PDB entry 5FLC | electron microscopy, 5.90 A resolution (low resolution: residue-level contacts below are approximate; hydrogen-bond / salt-bridge calls are withheld) | chains 1 and F of the 12 polymer chains in the assembly

Chain 1:
Name: Serine/threonine-protein kinase mtor
From: Homo sapiens
Notes: EC 2.7.11.1; fragment: horn domain
Sequence (615 residues; row label = number of the first residue in the row; note: 1698 numbers in that range are skipped by the numbering (no residue carries them; nothing is unmodelled there); X marks 615 residues of unknown identity (built as UNK)):
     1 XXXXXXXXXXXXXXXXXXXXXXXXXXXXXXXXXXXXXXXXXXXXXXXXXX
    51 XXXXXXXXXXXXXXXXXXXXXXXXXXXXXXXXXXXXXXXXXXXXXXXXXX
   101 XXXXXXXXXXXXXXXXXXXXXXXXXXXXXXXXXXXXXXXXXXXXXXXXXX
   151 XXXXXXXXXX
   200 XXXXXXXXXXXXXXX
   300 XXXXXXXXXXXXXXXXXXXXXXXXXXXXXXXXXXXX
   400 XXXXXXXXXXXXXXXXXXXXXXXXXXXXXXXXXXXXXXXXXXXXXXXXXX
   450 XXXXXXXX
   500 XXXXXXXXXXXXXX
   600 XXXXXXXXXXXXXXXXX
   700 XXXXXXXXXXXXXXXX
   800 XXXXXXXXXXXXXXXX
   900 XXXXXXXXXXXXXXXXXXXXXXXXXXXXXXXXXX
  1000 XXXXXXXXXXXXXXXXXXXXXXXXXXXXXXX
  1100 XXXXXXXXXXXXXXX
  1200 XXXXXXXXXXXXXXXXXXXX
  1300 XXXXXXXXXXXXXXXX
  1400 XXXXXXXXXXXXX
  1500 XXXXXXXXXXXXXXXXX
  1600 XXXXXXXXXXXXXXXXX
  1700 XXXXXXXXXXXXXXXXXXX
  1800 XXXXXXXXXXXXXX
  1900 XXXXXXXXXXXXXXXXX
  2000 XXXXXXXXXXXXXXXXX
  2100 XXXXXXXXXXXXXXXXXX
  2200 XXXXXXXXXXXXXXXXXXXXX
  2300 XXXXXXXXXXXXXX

Chain F:
Name: Serine/threonine-protein kinase mtor
From: Homo sapiens
Notes: EC 2.7.11.1; fragment: fat and pikk domains
Reference sequence: P42345 (MTOR_HUMAN); residues 1382-2549 here = UniProt positions 1382-2549
Sequence (1168 residues; numbered 1382 to 2549; the number before each row is that of its first residue):
  1382 LLGERAAKCRAYAKALHYKELEFQKGPTPAILESLISINNKLQQPEAAAG
  1432 VLEYAMKHFGELEIQATWYEKLHEWEDALVAYDKKMDTNKDDPELMLGRM
  1482 RCLEALGEWGQLHQQCCEKWTLVNDETQAKMARMAAAAAWGLGQWDSMEE
  1532 YTCMIPRDTHDGAFYRAVLALHQDLFSLAQQCIDKARDLLDAELTAMAGE
  1582 SYSRAYGAMVSCHMLSELEEVIQYKLVPERREIIRQIWWERLQGCQRIVE
  1632 DWQKILMVRSLVVSPHEDMRTWLKYASLCGKSGRLALAHKTLVLLLGVDP
  1682 SRQLDHPLPTVHPQVTYAYMKNMWKSARKIDAFQHMQHFVQTMQQQAQHA
  1732 IATEDQQHKQELHKLMARCFLKLGEWQLNLQGINESTIPKVLQYYSAATE
  1782 HDRSWYKAWHAWAVMNFEAVLHYKHQNQARDEKKKLRHASGANITNATTA
  1832 ATTAATATTTASTEGSNSESEAESTENSPTPSPLQKKVTEDLSKTLLMYT
  1882 VPAVQGFFRSISLSRGNNLQDTLRVLTLWFDYGHWPDVNEALVEGVKAIQ
  1932 IDTWLQVIPQLIARIDTPRPLVGRLIHQLLTDIGRYHPQALIYPLTVASK
  1982 STTTARHNAANKILKNMCEHSNTLVQQAMMVSEELIRVAILWHEMWHEGL
  2032 EEASRLYFGERNVKGMFEVLEPLHAMMERGPQTLKETSFNQAYGRDLMEA
  2082 QEWCRKYMKSGNVKDLTQAWDLYYHVFRRISKQLPQLTSLELQYVSPKLL
  2132 MCRDLELAVPGTYDPNQPIIRIQSIAPSLQVITSKQRPRKLTLMGSNGHE
  2182 FVFLLKGHEDLRQDERVMQLFGLVNTLLANDPTSLRKNLSIQRYAVIPLS
  2232 TNSGLIGWVPHCDTLHALIRDYREKKKILLNIEHRIMLRMAPDYDHLTLM
  2282 QKVEVFEHAVNNTAGDDLAKLLWLKSPSSEVWFDRRTNYTRSLAVMSMVG
  2332 YILGLGDRHPSNLMLDRLSGKILHIDFGDCFEVAMTREKFPEKIPFRLTR
  2382 MLTNAMEVTGLDGNYRITCHTVMEVLREHKDSVMAVLEAFVYDPLLNWRL
  2432 MDTNTKGNKRSRTRTDSYSAGQSVEILDGVELGEPAHKKTGTTVPESIHS
  2482 FIGDGLVKPEALNKKAIQIINRVRDKLTGRDFSHDDTLDVPTQVELLIKQ
  2532 ATSHENLCQCYIGWCPFW
Not modelled in the structure: 1382-1392, 1815-1866, 2437-2491
Residues lining bound ligands: rapamycin immunosuppressant drug (RAP): Glu2032, Ser2035, Arg2036, Phe2039, Gly2040, Thr2098, Trp2101, Tyr2105, Phe2108
Swiss-Prot annotation at these positions:
  - region: Val2162 to Arg2168 (G-loop), Lys2258 to Gly2296 (Interaction with MLST8), Gly2335 to Asn2343 (Catalytic loop), His2355 to Thr2380 (Activation loop)
  - binding site (1D-myo-inositol hexakisphosphate): Lys1662, Lys1702, Arg1749
  - binding site (ATP): Ser2165, Gln2167, Leu2185, Lys2187, Glu2190, Tyr2225, Gly2238, Trp2239, Val2240, Thr2245, Met2345, Ile2356
  - binding site (Mg(2+)): Asn2343, Asp2357
  - modified residue: Ser2159 (Phosphoserine), Thr2164 (Phosphothreonine), Thr2173 (Phosphothreonine), Thr2446 (Phosphothreonine), Ser2448 (Phosphoserine), Ser2478 (Phosphoserine), Ser2481 (Phosphoserine)
  - cross-link: Lys2066 (Glycyl lysine isopeptide (Lys-Gly) (interchain with G-Cter in ubiquitin))
  - natural variant: Tyr1450 (Y1450D: In FCORD2), Trp1456 (W1456G: In FCORD2), Ala1459 (A1459D: In FCORD2; A1459S: In FCORD2; uncertain significance), Leu1460 (L1460P: In FCORD2), Cys1483 (C1483R: In FCORD2), Trp1490 (W1490R: In SKS), Met1595 (M1595I: In SKS), Arg1709 (R1709H: In FCORD2; uncertain significance), Glu1799 (E1799K: In SKS), Ala1832 (A1832T: In SKS), Phe1888 (F1888C: In SKS), Thr1977 (T1977K: In FCORD2), 9 further natural variant entries in UniProt
  - mutagenesis: Lys2066 (K2066R: Complete loss ubiquitination by the SCF(FBXO22) complex), Ser2159 (S2159A: Reduces mTORC1-associated S-2481 autophosphorylation; when associated with A-2164. Reduced activity of the mTORC1 complex; S2159D: Mimics phosphorylation ...), Thr2164 (T2164A: Reduces mTORC1-associated S-2481 autophosphorylation; when associated with A-2159; T2164E: Stronger phosphorylation of RPS6KB1; when associated with D-2159), Thr2173 (T2173A: Increased mTOR kinase activity), His2340 (H2340A: Barely detectable kinase activity), Asp2357 (D2357E: Kinase-dead mutant, loss of interaction with TM4SF5 and loss of lysosome membrane localization; when associated with I-2364), Val2364 (V2364I: Kinase-dead mutant, loss of interaction with TM4SF5 and loss of lysosome membrane localization; when associated with E-2357)

Interface between chain 1 and chain F:
Interface residues of chain F (facing chain 1), 18 residues: Asp1565, Arg1568, Asp1569, Asp1572, Thr1576, Met1590, Cys1593, His1594, Leu1596, Ser1597, Glu1598, Glu1600, Glu1601, Arg1611, Ile1614, Ile1618, Glu1621, Arg1622

Overview:
No residue of chain 1 is in contact with chain F. Bound to chain F: rapamycin immunosuppressant drug. Curated
annotation (UniProt) lists 3 residues binding 1D-myo-inositol hexakisphosphate, 12 ATP-binding residues,
Mg2+-binding residues Asn2343(F) and Asp2357(F) and 7 mutagenesis sites on chain F.
Here chain 1 is Serine/threonine-protein kinase mtor and chain F is Serine/threonine-protein kinase mtor, both
from Homo sapiens. Entry 5FLC (Architecture of human mTOR Complex 1 - 5.9 Angstrom reconstruction) was
determined by electron microscopy, deposited together with 5EF5.
